Entry 9FA9 (electron microscopy, 2.75 A resolution); this record covers chains A and D of the 4 polymer chains in the assembly.

[Chain A]
Name: Capsid protein VP1
Source organism: Human coxsackievirus A9 (strain Griggs)
Reference sequence: P21404 (POLG_CXA9); residues 1-283 here correspond to UniProt positions 569-851 (UniProt number = residue number + 568)
Amino-acid sequence (283 residues; each row starts with the number of its first residue):
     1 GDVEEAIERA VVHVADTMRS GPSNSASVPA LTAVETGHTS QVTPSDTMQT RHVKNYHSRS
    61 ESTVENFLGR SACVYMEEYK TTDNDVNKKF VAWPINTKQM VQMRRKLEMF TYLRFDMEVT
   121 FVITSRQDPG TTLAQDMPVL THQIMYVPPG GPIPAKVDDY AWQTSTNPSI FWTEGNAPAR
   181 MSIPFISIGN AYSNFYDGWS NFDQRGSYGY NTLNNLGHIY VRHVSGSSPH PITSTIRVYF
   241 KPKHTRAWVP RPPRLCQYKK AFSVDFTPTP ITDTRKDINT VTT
Disordered / not traced: 7-10, 283
Construct notes: variant Val11 (Arg579 in P21404), Val12 (Cys580 in P21404), His13 (Thr581 in P21404), Ser20 (Thr588 in P21404), Asn84 (Lys652 in P21404), Asp85 (His653 in P21404), His142 (Arg710 in P21404)
Small-molecule neighbours: A1IBS (N-[(2-fluorophenyl)methyl]-4-[(4-methylpiperazin-1-yl)methyl]aniline): Ile95, Thr97, Phe115, Met117, Val119, Tyr146, Ile183, Ile186, Tyr192, Leu216, Ile219, Phe240

[Chain D]
Name: Capsid protein VP4
Source organism: Human coxsackievirus A9 (strain Griggs)
Reference sequence: P21404 (POLG_CXA9); residue numbers follow UniProt; this construct covers 2-69
Amino-acid sequence (68 residues; numbered 2 to 69; the number before each row is that of its first residue):
     2 GAQVSTQKTG AHETSLSAAG NSIIHYTNIN YYKDAASNSA NRQDFTQDPS KFTEPVKDVM
    62 IKSLPALN
Disordered / not traced: 15-24, 69
Swiss-Prot annotation at these positions:
  - site: Asn69 (Cleavage)
  - lipidation: Gly2 (N-myristoyl glycine)

[Interface between chain A and chain D]
Pairs across the interface (47; chain A residue first):
  Gly1(A) with Gly2(D)
  Asp2(A) with Gly2(D); Ala3(D)
  Val3(A) with Ala3(D); Val5(D), hydrophobic
  Glu4(A) with Ala3(D), hydrogen bond (backbone-backbone); Gln4(D); Val5(D)
  Glu5(A) with Val5(D); His26(D), salt bridge
  Ala6(A) with Val5(D), hydrogen bond (backbone-backbone)
  Val28(A) with Ser64(D)
  Pro29(A) with Lys63(D)
  Thr32(A) with Ala67(D)
  Ala33(A) with Ala67(D)
  Thr36(A) with Val57(D); Met61(D)
  Gly37(A) with Pro56(D)
  His38(A) with Thr54(D); Glu55(D); Val57(D); Met61(D)
  Thr39(A) with Thr54(D), hydrogen bond (backbone-backbone)
  Gln41(A) with Thr54(D); Glu55(D); Lys63(D), hydrogen bond (backbone-side chain)
  Val42(A) with Lys63(D)
  Asp46(A) with Lys63(D), salt bridge
  Tyr56(A) with Ala12(D), hydrophobic; His13(D), hydrogen bond
  Ser58(A) with Lys9(D), hydrogen bond
  Ser60(A) with Lys9(D); Phe46(D)
  Thr63(A) with Asp45(D)
  Glu65(A) with Ala41(D); Asn42(D); Arg43(D)
  Asn66(A) with Arg43(D), hydrogen bond
  Gly69(A) with Arg43(D)
  Asp116(A) with Ala37(D)
  Ser182(A) with Ala37(D)
  Lys243(A) with Ala37(D), hydrogen bond (side chain-backbone); Asn39(D), hydrogen bond (side chain-backbone)
  His244(A) with Ala36(D); Ser40(D), hydrogen bond (side chain-backbone); Asn42(D)
  Pro250(A) with Phe53(D), hydrophobic
Other interface residues (no listed pair), chain A (36 interface residues in all): Val11, Val12, Ser27, Thr43, Arg59, Pro184, Lys241
Other interface residues (no listed pair), chain D (30 interface residues in all): Ser6, Ser38, Gln48, Leu68

[Overview]
36 residues of chain A face 30 of chain D across their interface; the contacts include 10 hydrogen bonds and 2
salt bridges. Polar contacts include Glu5(A)-His26(D), Asp46(A)-Lys63(D) and Gln41(A)-Lys63(D). Chain A binds
compound A1IBS.
Here chain A is Capsid protein VP1 and chain D is Capsid protein VP4, both from Human coxsackievirus A9
(strain Griggs). Entry 9FA9 (Coxsackievirus A9 bound with compound 16 (CL298)) was determined by electron
microscopy (same publication as 8S7J, 9EXI, 9FCZ, 9FGN, 9FO2, 9FO5 and 9FP5).
